7N61 - chains 0P and 1g of the 139 polymer chains in the assembly; structure by electron microscopy, 3.50 A resolution.

== Chain 0P ==
Protein: FAP213
Source organism: Chlamydomonas reinhardtii
UniProtKB: A8JB78 (A8JB78_CHLRE); residues 1-201 here = UniProt positions 1-201
Amino-acid sequence (201 residues; each row starts with the number of its first residue):
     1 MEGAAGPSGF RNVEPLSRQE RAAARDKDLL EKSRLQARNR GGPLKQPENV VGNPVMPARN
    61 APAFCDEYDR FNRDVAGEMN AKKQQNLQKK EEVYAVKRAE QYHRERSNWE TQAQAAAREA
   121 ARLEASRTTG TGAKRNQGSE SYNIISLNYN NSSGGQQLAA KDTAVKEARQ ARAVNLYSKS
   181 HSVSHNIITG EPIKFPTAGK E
Disordered / not traced: 1-8, 41-43, 200-201

== Chain 1g ==
Protein: Tubulin beta
Source organism: Chlamydomonas reinhardtii
UniProtKB: P04690 (TBB_CHLRE); numbering as in UniProt (aligned over 1-443)
Amino-acid sequence (443 residues; numbered 1 to 443; the number before each row is that of its first residue):
     1 MREIVHIQGG QCGNQIGAKF WEVVSDEHGI DPTGTYHGDS DLQLERINVY FNEATGGRYV
    61 PRAILMDLEP GTMDSVRSGP YGQIFRPDNF VFGQTGAGNN WAKGHYTEGA ELIDSVLDVV
   121 RKEAESCDCL QGFQVCHSLG GGTGSGMGTL LISKIREEYP DRMMLTFSVV PSPKVSDTVV
   181 EPYNATLSVH QLVENADECM VLDNEALYDI CFRTLKLTTP TFGDLNHLIS AVMSGITCCL
   241 RFPGQLNADL RKLAVNLIPF PRLHFFMVGF TPLTSRGSQQ YRALTVPELT QQMWDAKNMM
   301 CAADPRHGRY LTASALFRGR MSTKEVDEQM LNVQNKNSSY FVEWIPNNVK SSVCDIPPKG
   361 LKMSATFIGN STAIQEMFKR VSEQFTAMFR RKAFLHWYTG EGMDEMEFTE AESNMNDLVS
   421 EYQQYQDASA EEEGEFEGEE EEA
Disordered / not traced: 432-443
Curated features (UniProtKB/Swiss-Prot):
  - binding site (GTP): Gln11, Glu69, Ser138, Gly142, Thr143, Gly144, Asn204, Asn226
  - binding site (Mg(2+)): Glu69
Ligand contacts:
  - GDP (guanosine-5'-diphosphate): Gly10, Gln11, Cys12, Gln15, Ile16, Glu69, Ala97, Asn99, Ser138, Gly140, Gly141, Gly142, Thr143, Gly144, Asp177, Glu181, Asn204, Leu207, Phe222, Leu225, Asn226, Ile229
  - GTP (guanosine-5'-triphosphate): Leu246, Asn247, Lys252

== Interface between chain 0P and chain 1g ==
Contacting residue pairs - 67 pairs, chain 0P then chain 1g:
  Arg25(0P) - Ser78(1g)
  Asp26(0P) - Pro80(1g)
  Lys27(0P) - Gln15(1g)
  Asp28(0P) - Lys19(1g)  salt bridge
  Asp28(0P) - Thr221(1g)  hydrogen bond
  Asp28(0P) - Gly223(1g)
  Glu31(0P) - Thr221(1g)
  Lys32(0P) - Thr221(1g)
  Lys32(0P) - Asp224(1g)  salt bridge
  Leu35(0P) - Thr219(1g)
  Leu35(0P) - Thr221(1g)
  Lys45(0P) - Lys216(1g)  hydrogen bond (side chain-backbone)
  Pro47(0P) - Thr218(1g)
  Pro47(0P) - Thr219(1g)
  Glu48(0P) - Leu217(1g)
  Glu48(0P) - Thr218(1g)  hydrogen bond (backbone-side chain)
  Glu48(0P) - Thr219(1g)
  Glu48(0P) - Pro220(1g)
  Glu48(0P) - Asp224(1g)
  Val50(0P) - Arg276(1g)
  Asn53(0P) - His227(1g)  hydrogen bond
  Asn53(0P) - Arg276(1g)  hydrogen bond (backbone-side chain)
  Pro54(0P) - Leu215(1g)  hydrophobic
  Pro54(0P) - Leu217(1g)  hydrophobic
  Pro54(0P) - His227(1g)
  Pro54(0P) - Arg276(1g)
  Val55(0P) - His227(1g)
  Val55(0P) - Phe270(1g)  hydrophobic
  Val55(0P) - Leu273(1g)  hydrophobic
  Met56(0P) - Arg276(1g)  hydrogen bond (backbone-side chain)
  Met56(0P) - Lys359(1g)
  Met56(0P) - Gly360(1g)
  Pro57(0P) - Arg276(1g)
  Pro57(0P) - Gln279(1g)
  Pro57(0P) - Gly360(1g)
  Pro57(0P) - Leu361(1g)  hydrophobic
  Ala58(0P) - Arg276(1g)
  Ala58(0P) - Gln279(1g)  hydrogen bond (backbone-side chain)
  Asn60(0P) - Gln280(1g)
  Pro62(0P) - Gln279(1g)
  Pro62(0P) - Gln280(1g)
  Pro62(0P) - Arg282(1g)
  Ala63(0P) - Leu284(1g)  hydrophobic
  Ala63(0P) - Gly360(1g)
  Ala63(0P) - Leu361(1g)
  Ala63(0P) - Lys362(1g)  hydrogen bond (backbone-backbone)
  Phe64(0P) - Gly360(1g)
  Cys65(0P) - Gly360(1g)  hydrogen bond (backbone-backbone)
  Cys65(0P) - Lys362(1g)
  Asp69(0P) - Arg320(1g)  salt bridge
  Arg70(0P) - Ile356(1g)
  Arg70(0P) - Pro357(1g)  hydrogen bond (side chain-backbone)
  Arg70(0P) - Pro358(1g)  hydrogen bond (side chain-backbone)
  Arg70(0P) - Lys359(1g)
  Phe71(0P) - Ser40(1g)
  Phe71(0P) - Leu42(1g)  hydrophobic
  Phe71(0P) - Gln43(1g)
  Phe71(0P) - Phe242(1g)  hydrophobic
  Phe71(0P) - Ile356(1g)  hydrophobic
  Asn72(0P) - Arg320(1g)
  Arg73(0P) - Leu42(1g)
  Arg73(0P) - Pro243(1g)
  Arg73(0P) - Asp355(1g)
  Asp74(0P) - Arg320(1g)
  Val75(0P) - Arg320(1g)
  Val75(0P) - Met321(1g)
  Glu78(0P) - Arg320(1g)  salt bridge
Other interface residues (no listed pair), chain 0P (34 interface residues in all): Arg38, Gln46, Gly52, Ala61
Other interface residues (no listed pair), chain 1g (41 interface residues in all): Glu27, Leu228, Gln245, Thr274, Ala283

== Summary ==
34 residues of chain 0P and 41 residues of chain 1g are in contact, with 11 hydrogen bonds and 4 salt bridges.
Polar pairs include Asp28(0P)-Lys19(1g), Lys32(0P)-Asp224(1g) and Asp69(0P)-Arg320(1g). Chain 1g binds GTP and
GDP.
Here chain 0P is FAP213 and chain 1g is Tubulin beta, both from Chlamydomonas reinhardtii. Entry 7N61
(structure of C2 projections and MIPs) was determined by electron microscopy.
